7L8W - chains A and C of the 8 polymer chains in the assembly; structure by electron microscopy, 4.10 A resolution (low resolution: residue-level contacts below are approximate; hydrogen-bond / salt-bridge calls are withheld).

Chain A:
Protein: BG505 SOSIP.v5.2 N241/N289 - gp120
Source organism: Human immunodeficiency virus 1
Amino-acid sequence (503 residues; row label = number of the first residue in the row; note: 14 numbers in that range are skipped by the numbering (no residue carries them; nothing is unmodelled there); a row labelled like 185A-185K holds insertion residues (185A, then the next letters in order); numbers below 1 keep their minus sign (Met-1 is residue -1)):
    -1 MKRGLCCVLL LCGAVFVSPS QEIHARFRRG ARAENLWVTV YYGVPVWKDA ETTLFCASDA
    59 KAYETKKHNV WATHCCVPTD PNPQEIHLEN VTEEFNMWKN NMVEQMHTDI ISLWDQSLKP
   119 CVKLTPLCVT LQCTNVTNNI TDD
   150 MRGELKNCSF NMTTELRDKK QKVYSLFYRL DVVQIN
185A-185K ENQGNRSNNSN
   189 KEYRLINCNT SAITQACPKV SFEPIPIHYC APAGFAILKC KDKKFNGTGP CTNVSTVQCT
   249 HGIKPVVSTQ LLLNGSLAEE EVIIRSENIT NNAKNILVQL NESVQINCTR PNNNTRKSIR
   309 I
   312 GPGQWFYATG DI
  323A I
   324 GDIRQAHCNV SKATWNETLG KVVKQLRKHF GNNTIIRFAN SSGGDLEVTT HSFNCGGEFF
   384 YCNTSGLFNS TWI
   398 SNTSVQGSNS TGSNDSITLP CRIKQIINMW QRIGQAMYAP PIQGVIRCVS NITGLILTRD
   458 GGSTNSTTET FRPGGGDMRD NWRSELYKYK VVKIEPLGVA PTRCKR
Not modelled in the structure: -1 to 32, 185A-185K, 398-412, 458-460
Disulfides: Cys54-Cys73, Cys119-Cys205, Cys126-Cys196, Cys131-Cys157, Cys218-Cys247, Cys228-Cys239, Cys296-Cys331, Cys378-Cys445, Cys385-Cys418
Covalently attached groups: N-acetylglucosamine (NAG) linked to Asn88, Asn133, Asn137, Asn156, Asn160, Asn197, Asn234, Asn241, Asn262, Asn276, Asn289, Asn295, Asn301, Asn332, Asn339, Asn363, Asn386, Asn392, Asn448
What the authors report for this chain:
  - post-translational modification sites: Asn262
  - conformationally variable residues (order/disorder transition): Ala58 to Thr71

Chain C:
Protein: BG505 SOSIP.v5.2 N241/N289 - gp120
Source organism: Human immunodeficiency virus 1
Amino-acid sequence (503 residues; numbered -1 to 550 plus 11 insertion-coded residues; 60 numbers in that range are skipped by the numbering (no residue carries them; nothing is unmodelled there); the number before each row is that of its first residue; a row labelled like 185A-185J holds insertion residues (185A, then the next letters in order); numbers below 1 keep their minus sign (Met-1 is residue -1)):
    -1 MKRGLCCVLL LCGAVFVSPS QEIHARFRRG ARAENLWVTV YYGVPVWKDA ETTLFCASDA
    59 KAYETKKHNV WATHCCVPTD PNPQEIHLEN VTEEFNMWKN NMVEQMHTDI ISLWDQSLKP
   119 CVKLTPLCVT LQCTNVTNNI TDD
   150 MRGELKNCSF NMTTELRDKK QKVYSLFYRL DVVQIN
185A-185J ENQGNRSNNS
   188 NKEYRLINCN TSAITQACPK VSFEPIPIHY CAPAGFAILK CKDKKFNGTG PCTNVSTVQC
   248 THGIKPVVST QLLLNGSLAE EEVIIRSENI TNNAKNILVQ LNESVQINCT RPNNNTRKSI
   308 RI
   312 GPGQWFYATG DI
  323A I
   324 GDIRQAHCNV SKATWNETLG KVVKQLRKHF GNNTIIRFAN SSGGDLEVTT HSFNCGGEFF
   384 YCNTSGLFNS TWI
   398 SNTSVQGSNS TGSNDSITLP CRIKQIINMW QRIGQAMYAP PIQGVIRCVS NITGLILTRD
   458 GGSTNSTTET FRPGGGDMRD NWRSELYKYK VVKIEPLGVA PTRCK
   550 R
Not modelled in the structure: -1 to 32, 58-63, 185A-185J, 398-412
Disulfides: Cys54-Cys73, Cys119-Cys205, Cys126-Cys196, Cys131-Cys157, Cys218-Cys247, Cys228-Cys239, Cys296-Cys331, Cys378-Cys445, Cys385-Cys418
Covalently attached groups: N-acetylglucosamine (NAG) linked to Asn88, Asn133, Asn156, Asn160, Asn197, Asn234, Asn241, Asn262, Asn276, Asn289, Asn295, Asn301, Asn332, Asn339, Asn355, Asn363, Asn386, Asn392, Asn448
What the authors report for this chain:
  - post-translational modification sites: Asn262

How chain A and chain C interact:
Residue-residue contacts (19; chain A residue first):
  Glu164(A) - Cys126(C)
  Glu164(A) - Cys196(C)
  Leu165(A) - Cys126(C)
  Leu165(A) - Thr128(C)
  Leu165(A) - Cys196(C)
  Arg166(A) - Pro124(C)
  Arg166(A) - Cys126(C)
  Arg166(A) - Val127(C)
  Arg166(A) - Asn160(C)
  Arg166(A) - Thr162(C)
  Asp167(A) - Val127(C)
  Asp167(A) - Thr128(C)
  Lys168(A) - Thr128(C)
  Arg308(A) - Asn197(C)
  Pro313(A) - Cys196(C)
  Pro313(A) - Asn197(C)
  Pro313(A) - Thr198(C)
  Pro313(A) - Ser199(C)
  Gly314(A) - Thr198(C)
Interface residues without a listed pair, chain C (14 interface residues in all): Met161, Ile184, Arg192, Asn195

Overview:
Chain A and chain C form an interface of 8 and 14 residues respectively. Covalently linked
N-acetylglucosamine: at Asn88(A), Asn133(A), Asn137(A), Asn156(A), Asn160(A) and Asn197(A) and 13 more.
Covalently linked N-acetylglucosamine: at Asn88(C), Asn133(C), Asn156(C), Asn160(C), Asn197(C) and Asn234(C)
and 13 more. The paper reports modification sites Asn262(A) and Asn262(C); conformational variability at
Ala58(A).
Chain A and chain C are both BG505 SOSIP.v5.2 N241/N289 - gp120 (Human immunodeficiency virus 1); the
structure, BG505 SOSIP.v5.2 N241/N289 in complex with the polyclonal Fab pAbC-3 from animal Rh.33311 (Wk26
time point), was determined by electron microscopy together with 7L7T, 7L7U, 7L85, 7L86, 7L87, 7L88 and 15
further entries from the same study.
